Entry 1IBL (X-ray diffraction, 3.11 A resolution); this record covers chains A and N of the 24 polymer chains in the assembly.

# Chain A
Molecule: 16S ribosomal RNA
Source organism: Thermus thermophilus
Sequence (1522 nucleotides; numbered 0 to 1544 plus 19 insertion-coded residues; 42 numbers in that range are skipped by the numbering (no residue carries them; nothing is unmodelled there); the number before each row is that of its first residue; a row labelled like 190A-190L holds insertion residues (190A, then the next letters in order); numbering starts at 0):
     0 UUUGUUGGAGAGUUUGAUCCUGGCUCAGGGUGAACGCUGGCGGCGUGCCU
    50 AAGACAUGCAAGUCGUGCGGG
    73 CCGCGGGGUUUU
    88 ACUCCG
    95 UGGUC
   101 AGCGGCGGACGGGUGAGUAACGCGUGGGU
  129A G
   130 ACCUACCCGGAAGAGGGGGACAACCCGGGGAAACUCGGGCUAAUCCCCCA
   180 UGUGGACCCGC
190A-190L CCCUUGGGGUGU
   191 GUCCAAAGGGCUUU
   216 GCCCGCUUCCGGAUGGGCCCGCGUCCCAUCAGCUAGUUGGUGGGGUAAUG
   266 GCCCACCAAGGCGACGACGGGUAGCCGGUCUGAGAGGAUGGCCGGCCACA
   316 GGGGCACUGAGACACGGGCCCCACUCCUACGGGAGGCAGCAGUUAGGAAU
   366 CUUCCGCAAUGGGCGCAAGCCUGACGGAGCGACGCCGCUUGGAGGAAGAA
   416 GCCCUUCGGGGUGUAAACUCCUGAA
   442 CCCGGGACGAAACCCCCGACGA
   474 GGGGACUGACGGUACCGGG
   494 GUAAUAGCGCCGGCCAACUCCGUGCCAGCAGCCGCGGUAAUACGGAGGGC
   544 GCGAGCGUUACCCGGAUUCACUGGGCGUAAAGGGCGUGUAGGCGGCCUGG
   594 GGCGUCCCAUGUGAAAGACCACGGCUCAACCGUGGGGGAGCGUGGGAUAC
   644 GCUCAGGCUAGACGGUGGGAGAGGGUGGUGGAAUUCCCGGAGUAGCGGUG
   694 AAAUGCGCAGAUACCGGGAGGAACGCCGAUGGCGAAGGCAGCCACCUGGU
   744 CCACCCGUGACGCUGAGGCGCGAAAGCGUGGGGAGCAAACCGGAUUAGAU
   794 ACCCGGGUAGUCCACGCCCUAAACGAUGCGCGCUAGGUCUCUGGGUCU
   848 CCUGGGGGCCGAAGCUAACGCGUUAAGCGCGCCGCCUGGGGAGUACGGCC
   898 GCAAGGCUGAAACUCAAAGGAAUUGACGGGGGCCCGCACAAGCGGUGGAG
   948 CAUGUGGUUUAAUUCGAAGCAACGCGAAGAACCUUACCAGGCCUUGACAU
   998 GCUAGG
 1003A G
  1004 AACCCGGGUGAAAGCCUGGGGUGCCCC
1030A-1030D GCGA
  1031 GGGGAGCCCUAGCACAGGUGCUGCAUGGCCGUCGUCAGCUCGUGCCGUGA
  1081 GGUGUUGGGUUAAGUCCCGCAACGAGCGCAACCCCCGCCGUUAGUUGCCA
  1131 GCGGUUCGGCCGGGCACUCUAACGGGACUGCCCGCGAAA
  1171 GCGGGAGGAAGGAGGGGACGACGUCUGGUCAGCAUGGCCCUUACGGCCUG
  1221 GGCGACACACGUGCUACAAUGCCCACUACAAAGCGAUGCCACCCGGCAAC
  1271 GGGGAGCUAAUCGCAAAAAGGUGGGCCCAGUUCGGAUUGGGGUCUGCAAC
  1321 CCGACCCCAUGAAGCCGGAAUCGCUAGUAAUCGCGGAUCAG
 1361A C
  1362 CAUGCCGCGGUGAAUACGUUCCCGGGCCUUGUACACACCGCCCGUCACGC
  1412 CAUGGGAGCGGGCUCUACCCGAAGUCGCCGGG
  1446 AGCCUACGGG
  1459 CAGGCGCCGAGGGUAGGGCCCGUGACUGGGGCGAAGUCGUAACAAGGUAG
  1509 CUGUACCGGAAGGUGCGGCUGGAUCACCUCCUUUCU
Disordered / not traced: 0-4, 1535-1544
Bound ions: Mg2+ site 1: U12, G21, G22; Mg2+ site 2: G15, U920; Mg2+ site 3 near G21 (its only coordinating residue here); Mg2+ site 4: C48, G115; Mg2+ site 5 near A53 (its only coordinating residue here); Mg2+ site 6: G61, U62, G105; Mg2+ site 7: G70, U98; Mg2+ site 8: A109, G331; Mg2+ site 9: G115, A116, G117, G289; Mg2+ site 10: A116, G117, G289; Mg2+ site 11: C121, G124, U125, G126, C235, G236; Mg2+ site 12 near G168 (its only coordinating residue here); 75 more Mg2+ sites not listed
Ligand contacts: paromomycin (PAR): C1404, G1405, U1406, C1407, A1408, C1409, C1490, G1491, A1492, A1493, G1494, U1495, C1496

# Chain N
Protein: 30S ribosomal protein S14
Source organism: Thermus thermophilus
UniProt: P24320 (RS14_THETH); numbering as in UniProt (aligned over 1-61)
Amino-acid sequence (61 residues; each row starts with the number of its first residue):
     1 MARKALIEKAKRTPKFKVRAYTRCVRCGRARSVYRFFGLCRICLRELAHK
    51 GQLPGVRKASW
Disordered / not traced: 1
Bound ions: Mg2+: Ala2 (shared with U1049(A) of chain A); Zn2+: Cys24, Cys27, Cys40, Cys43
Curated features (UniProtKB/Swiss-Prot):
  - binding site (Zn(2+)): Cys24, Cys27, Cys40, Cys43

# Chain A / chain N interface
Residue-residue contacts - 70 pairs, chain A then chain N:
  G973(A) - Arg29(N)  hydrogen bond to the sugar
  G973(A) - Arg41(N)  hydrogen bond to the phosphate
  A974(A) - Arg29(N)  salt bridge to the phosphate
  A974(A) - Arg31(N)  hydrogen bond to the sugar
  A974(A) - Ser32(N)  phosphate contact
  A974(A) - Arg41(N)  salt bridge to the phosphate
  A975(A) - Ser32(N)  sugar contact
  A975(A) - Tyr34(N)  base contact
  G976(A) - Arg31(N)  phosphate contact
  G976(A) - Ser32(N)  hydrogen bond to the phosphate
  A977(A) - Arg31(N)  salt bridge to the phosphate
  C979(A) - Val18(N)  base contact
  C979(A) - Arg19(N)  hydrogen bond to the base
  C980(A) - Val18(N)  base contact
  C980(A) - Arg19(N)  hydrogen bond to the sugar
  C980(A) - Tyr21(N)  sugar contact
  U981(A) - Leu6(N)  phosphate contact
  U981(A) - Tyr21(N)  hydrogen bond to the phosphate
  U981(A) - Arg23(N)  phosphate contact
  U982(A) - Leu6(N)  sugar contact
  U982(A) - Arg23(N)  salt bridge to the phosphate
  A983(A) - Arg3(N)  salt bridge to the phosphate
  A983(A) - Leu6(N)  phosphate contact
  A994(A) - Ala5(N)  base contact
  C995(A) - Lys4(N)  base contact
  A1015(A) - Lys15(N)  phosphate contact
  A1016(A) - Lys15(N)  phosphate contact
  G1047(A) - Lys4(N)  salt bridge to the phosphate
  G1048(A) - Ala2(N)  phosphate contact
  G1048(A) - Arg3(N)  phosphate contact
  G1048(A) - Lys4(N)  hydrogen bond to the phosphate
  U1049(A) - Ala2(N)  base contact
  U1049(A) - Arg3(N)  phosphate contact
  C1059(A) - Arg45(N)  hydrogen bond to the phosphate
  C1060(A) - Arg45(N)  salt bridge to the phosphate
  C1113(A) - Arg57(N)  sugar contact
  C1114(A) - Ser60(N)  hydrogen bond to the sugar
  C1115(A) - Ser60(N)  sugar contact
  C1115(A) - Trp61(N)  sugar contact
  G1186(A) - Trp61(N)  hydrogen bond to the base
  G1187(A) - Ser60(N)  hydrogen bond to the base
  G1187(A) - Trp61(N)  sugar contact
  A1188(A) - Lys58(N)  hydrogen bond to the phosphate
  C1189(A) - Lys58(N)  salt bridge to the phosphate
  G1202(A) - Cys27(N)  sugar contact
  G1202(A) - Arg29(N)  hydrogen bond to the sugar
  G1202(A) - Ile42(N)  base contact
  G1202(A) - Glu46(N)  hydrogen bond to the base
  C1203(A) - Ala2(N)  phosphate contact
  C1203(A) - Cys27(N)  sugar contact
  G1216(A) - Arg3(N)  salt bridge to the phosphate
  G1216(A) - Ala5(N)  phosphate contact
  C1217(A) - Ala5(N)  phosphate contact
  C1217(A) - Glu8(N)  phosphate contact
  C1218(A) - Glu8(N)  phosphate contact
  U1219(A) - Arg19(N)  salt bridge to the phosphate
  G1316(A) - Val18(N)  phosphate contact
  C1317(A) - Phe16(N)  stacking on the base
  C1317(A) - Lys17(N)  phosphate contact
  C1317(A) - Val18(N)  phosphate contact
  C1317(A) - Arg19(N)  base contact
  A1357(A) - Tyr34(N)  sugar contact
  U1358(A) - Val33(N)  sugar contact
  U1358(A) - Tyr34(N)  phosphate contact
  U1358(A) - Arg35(N)  hydrogen bond to the phosphate
  C1359(A) - Thr22(N)  hydrogen bond to the phosphate
  C1359(A) - Arg35(N)  salt bridge to the phosphate
  A1360(A) - Arg35(N)  salt bridge to the phosphate
  G1368(A) - Trp61(N)  hydrogen bond to the phosphate
  C1369(A) - Trp61(N)  hydrogen bond to the phosphate
Interface residues without a listed pair, chain A (41 interface residues in all): A1046
Interface residues without a listed pair, chain N (32 interface residues in all): Ala20, Ala30, Cys43

# In short
41 residues of chain A and 32 residues of chain N are in contact; the contacts include 19 hydrogen bonds, 12
salt bridges and 1 aromatic stacking contact. Among the polar pairs are C979(A)-Arg19(N), G1186(A)-Trp61(N)
and G1187(A)-Ser60(N). Ligands of chain A: paromomycin.
Chain A is 16S ribosomal RNA and chain N is 30S ribosomal protein S14, both from Thermus thermophilus; the
structure, Structure of the thermus thermophilus 30S ribosomal subunit in complex with a messenger RNA
fragment and ..., was determined by X-ray diffraction, deposited together with 1IBK and 1IBM.
